8YKW - chains A and B of the 5 polymer chains in the assembly; structure by electron microscopy, 2.75 A resolution.

== Chain A ==
Name: Guanine nucleotide-binding protein G(i) subunit alpha-1
Organism: Homo sapiens
UniProt: P63096 (GNAI1_HUMAN); residues 1-354 here = UniProt positions 1-354
Amino-acid sequence (354 residues; each row starts with the number of its first residue):
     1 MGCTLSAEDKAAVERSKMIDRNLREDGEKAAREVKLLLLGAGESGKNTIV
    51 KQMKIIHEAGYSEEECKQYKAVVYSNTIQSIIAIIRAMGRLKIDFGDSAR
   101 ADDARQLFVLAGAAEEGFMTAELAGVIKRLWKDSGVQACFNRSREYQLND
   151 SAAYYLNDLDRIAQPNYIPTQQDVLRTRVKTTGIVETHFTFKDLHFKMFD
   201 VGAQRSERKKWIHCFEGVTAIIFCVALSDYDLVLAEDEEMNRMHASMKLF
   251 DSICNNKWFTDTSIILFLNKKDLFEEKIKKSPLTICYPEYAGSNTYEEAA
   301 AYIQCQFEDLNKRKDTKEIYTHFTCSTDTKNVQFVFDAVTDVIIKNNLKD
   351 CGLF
Disordered / not traced: 1-3, 54-181, 235-240, 325-328
Construct notes: engineered mutation Asn47 (Ser in P63096), Ala203 (Gly in P63096), Ala245 (Glu in P63096), Ser326 (Ala in P63096)

== Chain B ==
Name: Guanine nucleotide-binding protein G(I)/G(S)/G(T) subunit beta-1
Organism: Rattus norvegicus
UniProt: P54311 (GBB1_RAT); residue numbers follow UniProt; this construct covers 1-340
Amino-acid sequence (340 residues; numbered 1 to 340; the number before each row is that of its first residue):
     1 MSELDQLRQEAEQLKNQIRDARKACADATLSQITNNIDPVGRIQMRTRRT
    51 LRGHLAKIYAMHWGTDSRLLVSASQDGKLIIWDSYTTNKVHAIPLRSSWV
   101 MTCAYAPSGNYVACGGLDNICSIYNLKTREGNVRVSRELAGHTGYLSCCR
   151 FLDDNQIVTSSGDTTCALWDIETGQQTTTFTGHTGDVMSLSLAPDTRLFV
   201 SGACDASAKLWDVREGMCRQTFTGHESDINAICFFPNGNAFATGSDDATC
   251 RLFDLRADQELMTYSHDNIICGITSVSFSKSGRLLLAGYDDFNCNVWDAL
   301 KADRAGVLAGHDNRVSCLGVTDDGMAVATGSWDSFLKIWN
Disordered / not traced: 1-3

== How chain A and chain B interact ==
Contacting residue pairs (48):
  Val13(A) - Asn88(B)
  Ser16(A) - Asn88(B)
  Ser16(A) - Lys89(B)  hydrogen bond (side chain-backbone)
  Ile19(A) - Lys89(B)
  Ile19(A) - Val90(B)
  Ile19(A) - Ala92(B)  hydrophobic
  Asp20(A) - Lys89(B)  salt bridge
  Leu23(A) - Gly53(B)
  Leu23(A) - Leu55(B)
  Leu23(A) - Lys78(B)
  Leu23(A) - Ile80(B)  hydrophobic
  Leu23(A) - Lys89(B)
  Asp26(A) - Lys78(B)  salt bridge
  Gly27(A) - Leu55(B)
  Thr182(A) - Asn119(B)  hydrogen bond
  Thr182(A) - His142(B)  hydrogen bond (side chain-backbone)
  Gly183(A) - Leu117(B)
  Gly183(A) - Asn119(B)
  Ile184(A) - Trp99(B)
  Ile184(A) - Leu117(B)  hydrogen bond (backbone-backbone)
  Glu186(A) - Ser97(B)
  Glu186(A) - Trp99(B)  hydrogen bond
  Phe199(A) - Trp99(B)  hydrophobic
  Gln204(A) - Leu117(B)  hydrogen bond (side chain-backbone)
  Gln204(A) - Asn119(B)  hydrogen bond
  Gln204(A) - Tyr145(B)  hydrogen bond (side chain-backbone)
  Ser206(A) - Tyr145(B)
  Ser206(A) - Gly162(B)
  Lys209(A) - Asp228(B)
  Lys210(A) - Tyr145(B)
  Lys210(A) - Cys204(B)
  Lys210(A) - Asn230(B)  hydrogen bond
  Lys210(A) - Asp246(B)  salt bridge
  Trp211(A) - Leu117(B)  hydrophobic
  Trp211(A) - Tyr145(B)
  His213(A) - Lys57(B)  hydrogen bond (backbone-side chain)
  His213(A) - Tyr59(B)  hydrogen bond
  His213(A) - Trp332(B)
  Cys214(A) - Tyr59(B)
  Cys214(A) - Gln75(B)  hydrogen bond
  Cys214(A) - Trp99(B)
  Cys214(A) - Met101(B)  hydrophobic
  Phe215(A) - Trp99(B)  hydrophobic
  Phe215(A) - Leu117(B)  hydrophobic
  Glu216(A) - Lys57(B)  salt bridge
  Glu216(A) - Trp332(B)
  Trp258(A) - Arg314(B)
  Trp258(A) - Trp332(B)  hydrophobic
Interface residues without a listed pair, chain A (25 interface residues in all): Ala12, Arg205, Glu207
Interface residues without a listed pair, chain B (32 interface residues in all): Thr87, His91, Ser98, Asp118, Thr143, Gly144, Met188

== Summary ==
25 residues of chain A face 32 of chain B across their interface, with 12 hydrogen bonds and 4 salt bridges.
Polar contacts include Asp20(A)-Lys89(B), Asp26(A)-Lys78(B) and Lys210(A)-Asp246(B).
Chain A is Guanine nucleotide-binding protein G(i) subunit alpha-1 (Homo sapiens) and chain B is Guanine
nucleotide-binding protein G(I)/G(S)/G(T) subunit beta-1 (Rattus norvegicus); the structure, Cryo-EM structure
of succinate receptor SUCR1 bound to succinic acid, was determined by electron microscopy, deposited together
with 8YKV and 8YKX.
